Entry 1QGC (electron microscopy, 30.00 A resolution (very low resolution: no residue pairs are listed; an interface is given only as per-side residue counts)); this record covers chains 1 and 5 of the 6 polymer chains in the assembly.

Chain 1:
Protein: Protein (virus capsid protein VP1)
Organism: Foot-and-mouth disease virus - type C
UniProtKB: Q9QCE2 (Q9QCE2_9PICO); the author numbering skips numbers that UniProt does not, so the offset changes along the chain: 1-132 = UniProt 724-855; 137-211 = UniProt 856-930
Chain sequence (207 residues; numbered 1 to 211; 4 numbers in that range are skipped by the numbering (no residue carries them; nothing is unmodelled there); the number before each row is that of its first residue):
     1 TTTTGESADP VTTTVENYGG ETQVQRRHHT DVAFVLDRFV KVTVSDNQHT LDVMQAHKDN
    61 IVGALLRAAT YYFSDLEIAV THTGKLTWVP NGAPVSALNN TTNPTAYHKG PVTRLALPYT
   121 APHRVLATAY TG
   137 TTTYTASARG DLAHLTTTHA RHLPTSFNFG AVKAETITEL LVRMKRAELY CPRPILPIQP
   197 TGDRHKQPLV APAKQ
Disordered / not traced: 137-160

Chain 5:
Protein: Protein (gh-loop from virus capsid protein VP1)
Organism: Foot-and-mouth disease virus - type C
Chain sequence (24 residues; row label = number of the first residue in the row):
   133 TTAYTASARG DLAHLTTTAA RTLP

Chain 1 / chain 5 interface:
At this resolution (30 A) residue pairs are not listed: 11 residues of chain 1 and 6 of chain 5 lie at the interface.

Summary:
Chain 1 and chain 5 form an interface of 11 and 6 residues respectively.
Here chain 1 is Protein (virus capsid protein VP1) and chain 5 is Protein (gh-loop from virus capsid protein
VP1), both from Foot-and-mouth disease virus - type C. Entry 1QGC (Structure of the complex of a fab fragment
of a neutralizing antibody with foot and mouth ...) was determined by electron microscopy.
